PDB entry 9H7V | electron microscopy, 2.60 A resolution | chains B5 and B6 of the 27 polymer chains in the assembly

Chain B5 (and B6):
Molecule: Tail tube protein
Organism: Haloferax tailed virus 1
Notes: chain B6 of this document is another copy of the same molecule, construct and numbering; everything in this record applies to it too
Reference sequence: A0A410N6U0 (A0A410N6U0_HFTV1); residues 1-158 here = UniProt positions 1-158
Amino-acid sequence (158 residues; row label = number of the first residue in the row):
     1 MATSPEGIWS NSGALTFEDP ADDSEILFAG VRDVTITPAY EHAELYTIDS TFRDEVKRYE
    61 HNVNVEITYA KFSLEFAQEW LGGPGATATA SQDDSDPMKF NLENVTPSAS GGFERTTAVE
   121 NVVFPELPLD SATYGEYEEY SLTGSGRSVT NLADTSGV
Unresolved in the structure: 1, 158

Interface between chain B5 and chain B6:
Pairs across the interface - 100 pairs, chain B5 then chain B6:
  L27(B5) - A2(B6)  hydrophobic
  L27(B5) - T3(B6)
  L27(B5) - P5(B6)
  F28(B5) - P5(B6)
  A29(B5) - P5(B6)  hydrophobic
  E60(B5) - Y46(B6)
  E60(B5) - T51(B6)
  H61(B5) - Y46(B6)  hydrogen bond (backbone-side chain)
  H61(B5) - T51(B6)  hydrogen bond (backbone-backbone)
  H61(B5) - F52(B6)
  A70(B5) - G7(B6)
  K71(B5) - P5(B6)
  K71(B5) - E6(B6)
  K71(B5) - G7(B6)
  F72(B5) - P5(B6)
  F72(B5) - E6(B6)  hydrogen bond (backbone-backbone)
  F72(B5) - I8(B6)  hydrophobic
  F72(B5) - F113(B6)
  F72(B5) - R115(B6)
  L74(B5) - F113(B6)  hydrophobic
  L74(B5) - A153(B6)
  L74(B5) - D154(B6)
  A77(B5) - L152(B6)  hydrophobic
  Q78(B5) - L152(B6)  hydrogen bond (side chain-backbone)
  W80(B5) - P38(B6)
  W80(B5) - Y40(B6)  hydrophobic
  W80(B5) - R58(B6)  hydrogen bond (backbone-side chain)
  L81(B5) - L152(B6)  hydrophobic
  T89(B5) - T150(B6)
  T89(B5) - N151(B6)
  T89(B5) - L152(B6)  hydrogen bond (backbone-backbone)
  A90(B5) - V149(B6)
  A90(B5) - T150(B6)
  S91(B5) - H61(B6)  hydrogen bond
  S91(B5) - S148(B6)
  S91(B5) - V149(B6)  hydrogen bond (backbone-backbone)
  Q92(B5) - Y40(B6)  hydrogen bond (backbone-side chain)
  D94(B5) - R58(B6)  salt bridge
  S95(B5) - K57(B6)
  S95(B5) - R58(B6)  hydrogen bond (backbone-backbone)
  D96(B5) - K57(B6)  salt bridge
  D96(B5) - R58(B6)  hydrogen bond (backbone-side chain)
  P97(B5) - H42(B6)
  P97(B5) - V56(B6)
  P97(B5) - R58(B6)
  K99(B5) - E55(B6)  salt bridge
  K99(B5) - V56(B6)
  N121(B5) - R53(B6)  hydrogen bond (backbone-side chain)
  V123(B5) - H42(B6)
  V123(B5) - R53(B6)
  V123(B5) - V56(B6)  hydrophobic
  F124(B5) - H42(B6)
  P125(B5) - A39(B6)
  P125(B5) - Y40(B6)  hydrogen bond (backbone-backbone)
  P125(B5) - H42(B6)
  E126(B5) - T37(B6)
  E126(B5) - P38(B6)
  E126(B5) - A39(B6)
  L127(B5) - T37(B6)
  L127(B5) - P38(B6)  hydrogen bond (backbone-backbone)
  P128(B5) - I36(B6)
  P128(B5) - T37(B6)
  L129(B5) - I36(B6)  hydrogen bond (backbone-backbone)
  L129(B5) - P38(B6)
  L129(B5) - R115(B6)  hydrogen bond (backbone-side chain)
  L129(B5) - T117(B6)
  L129(B5) - V149(B6)  hydrophobic
  L129(B5) - L152(B6)  hydrophobic
  D130(B5) - V34(B6)
  D130(B5) - T35(B6)
  D130(B5) - I36(B6)  hydrogen bond (backbone-backbone)
  D130(B5) - N104(B6)  hydrogen bond
  D130(B5) - T106(B6)
  D130(B5) - R115(B6)  salt bridge
  D130(B5) - T117(B6)  hydrogen bond
  S131(B5) - V34(B6)
  A132(B5) - S10(B6)
  A132(B5) - D33(B6)
  A132(B5) - V34(B6)  hydrogen bond (backbone-backbone)
  T133(B5) - S10(B6)  hydrogen bond (backbone-side chain)
  T133(B5) - R32(B6)
  T133(B5) - D33(B6)  hydrogen bond
  Y134(B5) - N11(B6)
  Y134(B5) - R32(B6)  hydrogen bond (backbone-backbone)
  G135(B5) - W9(B6)
  G135(B5) - N11(B6)  hydrogen bond (backbone-side chain)
  E136(B5) - W9(B6)
  E136(B5) - S10(B6)  hydrogen bond (backbone-side chain)
  Y137(B5) - I8(B6)
  Y137(B5) - W9(B6)  hydrophobic
  E138(B5) - I8(B6)  hydrogen bond (backbone-backbone)
  E138(B5) - S10(B6)
  E138(B5) - R115(B6)  salt bridge
  Y140(B5) - I8(B6)
  Y140(B5) - R115(B6)  hydrogen bond
  S145(B5) - E44(B6)  hydrogen bond
  S145(B5) - R53(B6)  hydrogen bond (backbone-side chain)
  R147(B5) - F52(B6)
  R147(B5) - R53(B6)  hydrogen bond (side chain-backbone)
  S148(B5) - F52(B6)
Also at the interface, not in a pair above, chain B5 (51 interface residues in all): Y40, R58, Y59, N62, S73, E75, G83, G146
Also at the interface, not in a pair above, chain B6 (43 interface residues in all): S4, A109

Summary:
Chain B5 and chain B6 form an interface of 51 and 43 residues respectively, with 30 hydrogen bonds and 5 salt
bridges. Polar contacts include D94(B5)-R58(B6), D96(B5)-K57(B6) and K99(B5)-E55(B6).
Chain B5 and chain B6 are both Tail tube protein (Haloferax tailed virus 1); the structure, The baseplate
assembly of Haloferax tailed virus 1, was determined by electron microscopy (same publication as 8QPG, 8QPQ,
8QQN, 8QSI, 8QSY, 9FKB, 9H4P and 9H5B).
